6E4T - chains B and C of the 3 polymer chains in the assembly; structure by X-ray diffraction, 3.40 A resolution.

[Chain B]
Protein: 5'-AMP-activated protein kinase subunit beta-1
Organism: Rattus norvegicus
Reference sequence: P80386 (AAKB1_RAT); numbering as in UniProt (aligned over 68-270)
Amino-acid sequence (204 residues; each row starts with the number of its first residue):
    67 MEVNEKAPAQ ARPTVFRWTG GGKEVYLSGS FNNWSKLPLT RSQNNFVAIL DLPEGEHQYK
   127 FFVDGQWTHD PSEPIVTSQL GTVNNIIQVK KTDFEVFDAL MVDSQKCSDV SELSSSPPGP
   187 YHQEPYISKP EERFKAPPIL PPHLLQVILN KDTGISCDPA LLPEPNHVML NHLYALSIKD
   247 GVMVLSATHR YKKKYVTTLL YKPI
Disordered / not traced: 67-78, 172-200, 218-221
Modified residues: S108 (phosphoserine; SEP)
Sequence notes: initiating methionine (67)
Small-molecule neighbours: HTV (1-O-{6-chloro-5-[4-(1-hydroxycyclobutyl)phenyl]-1H-indole-3-carbonyl}-beta-D-glucopyranuronic acid): V81, R83, T85, T106, R107, S108, N110, N111, V113, I115
UniProt features mapped onto this chain:
  - modified residue: S96 (Phosphoserine), S101 (Phosphoserine), S108 (Phosphoserine), T148 (Phosphothreonine), S182 (Phosphoserine), K201 (N6-succinyllysine)
  - mutagenesis: W100 (W100G: Abolishes glycogen-binding; W100L: Partially inhibits glycogen-binding), K126 (K126Q: Abolishes glycogen-binding), L146 (L146A: Significantly reduces glycogen-binding), N150 (N150K: Abolishes glycogen-binding; N150Q: Significantly reduces glycogen-binding)

[Chain C]
Protein: 5'-AMP-activated protein kinase subunit gamma-1
Organism: Rattus norvegicus
Reference sequence: P80385 (AAKG1_RAT); numbering as in UniProt (aligned over 1-330)
Amino-acid sequence (330 residues; row label = number of the first residue in the row):
     1 MESVAAESAP APENEHSQET PESNSSVYTT FMKSHRCYDL IPTSSKLVVF DTSLQVKKAF
    61 FALVTNGVRA APLWDSKKQS FVGMLTITDF INILHRYYKS ALVQIYELEE HKIETWREVY
   121 LQDSFKPLVC ISPNASLFDA VSSLIRNKIH RLPVIDPESG NTLYILTHKR ILKFLKLFIT
   181 EFPKPEFMSK SLEELQIGTY ANIAMVRTTT PVYVALGIFV QHRVSALPVV DEKGRVVDIY
   241 SKFDVINLAA EKTYNNLDVS VTKALQHRSH YFEGVLKCYL HETLEAIINR LVEAEVHRLV
   301 VVDEHDVVKG IVSLSDILQA LVLTGGEKKP
Disordered / not traced: 1-25, 181-190, 269-274, 323-330
Small-molecule neighbours:
  - ADP (adenosine-5'-diphosphate): R69, M84, T86, I87, T88, D89, Y120, P127, L128, V129, I149, H150, R151, P153
  - adenosine monophosphate (AMP), molecule 1: R69, S225, I239, S241, F243, D244, R268, V275, L276, V296, H297, R298, V300
  - adenosine monophosphate (AMP), molecule 2: H150, G198, T199, N202, I203, A204, V224, S225, A226, P228, R298, I311, S313, S315, D316
UniProt features mapped onto this chain:
  - motif: L137 to E158 (AMPK pseudosubstrate)
  - binding site (ADP): R69, M84 to D89, V129, H150, R151, K169, S241 to D244, R268, L276, H297, R298
  - binding site (AMP): R69, M84 to D89, V129, H150, R151, K169, T199, A204, S225, A226, S241 to D244, R268, L276, H297, R298, S313 to D316
  - binding site (ATP): R69, M84 to D89, V129, H150, R151, K169, S241 to D244, R268, L276, H297, R298
  - modified residue: S260 (Phosphoserine), T262 (Phosphothreonine), S269 (Phosphoserine)

[Chain B / chain C interface]
Pairs across the interface - 53 pairs, chain B then chain C:
  P225(B) with K46(C); N66(C); G67(C)
  A226(B) with S45(C); K46(C), hydrogen bond (backbone-backbone)
  L227(B) with P42(C), hydrophobic; S44(C)
  L228(B) with S44(C), hydrogen bond (backbone-backbone); S45(C); K46(C)
  P229(B) with S44(C), hydrogen bond (backbone-side chain)
  D246(B) with K58(C)
  V248(B) with L54(C), hydrophobic
  Y257(B) with Y38(C), hydrophobic; P133(C); N134(C), hydrogen bond; D156(C); L163(C), hydrophobic
  K258(B) with Y38(C)
  K259(B) with Y38(C), hydrogen bond (backbone-side chain)
  K260(B) with Y38(C); P42(C); T43(C)
  Y261(B) with T43(C), hydrogen bond (backbone-backbone); S44(C); S45(C), hydrogen bond (backbone-backbone)
  V262(B) with S45(C); L47(C), hydrophobic; L163(C)
  T263(B) with S45(C), hydrogen bond (backbone-backbone); K46(C); L47(C), hydrogen bond (backbone-backbone)
  T264(B) with L47(C); V49(C)
  L265(B) with K46(C); L47(C), hydrogen bond (backbone-backbone); V48(C); V49(C), hydrogen bond (backbone-backbone); N66(C)
  L266(B) with V49(C); D51(C)
  Y267(B) with V48(C), hydrophobic; V49(C), hydrogen bond (backbone-backbone); F50(C), hydrophobic; D51(C), hydrogen bond (backbone-backbone); L54(C), hydrophobic; A62(C); N66(C), hydrogen bond
  K268(B) with D51(C), salt bridge; S76(C)
  P269(B) with D51(C); S53(C); L54(C)
Other interface residues (no listed pair), chain B (23 interface residues in all): I214, L215, E230
Other interface residues (no listed pair), chain C (25 interface residues in all): I41, T65, T162

[Summary]
23 residues of chain B face 25 of chain C across their interface; the contacts include 14 hydrogen bonds and 1
salt bridge. Polar contacts include K268(B)-D51(C), P229(B)-S44(C) and Y257(B)-N134(C). Ligands of chain B:
compound HTV. Ligands of chain C: adenosine monophosphate and ADP.
Chain B is 5'-AMP-activated protein kinase subunit beta-1 and chain C is 5'-AMP-activated protein kinase
subunit gamma-1, both from Rattus norvegicus; the structure, Structure of AMPK bound to activator, was
determined by X-ray diffraction (same publication as 6E4U and 6E4W).
